Entry 6PSV (electron microscopy, 3.50 A resolution); this record covers chains J and P of the 10 polymer chains in the assembly.

Chain J:
Molecule: DNA-directed RNA polymerase subunit beta'
Organism: Escherichia coli
Notes: EC 2.7.7.6
UniProt: P0A8T7 (RPOC_ECOLI); numbering as in UniProt (aligned over 2-1407)
Chain sequence (1430 residues; each row starts with the number of its first residue):
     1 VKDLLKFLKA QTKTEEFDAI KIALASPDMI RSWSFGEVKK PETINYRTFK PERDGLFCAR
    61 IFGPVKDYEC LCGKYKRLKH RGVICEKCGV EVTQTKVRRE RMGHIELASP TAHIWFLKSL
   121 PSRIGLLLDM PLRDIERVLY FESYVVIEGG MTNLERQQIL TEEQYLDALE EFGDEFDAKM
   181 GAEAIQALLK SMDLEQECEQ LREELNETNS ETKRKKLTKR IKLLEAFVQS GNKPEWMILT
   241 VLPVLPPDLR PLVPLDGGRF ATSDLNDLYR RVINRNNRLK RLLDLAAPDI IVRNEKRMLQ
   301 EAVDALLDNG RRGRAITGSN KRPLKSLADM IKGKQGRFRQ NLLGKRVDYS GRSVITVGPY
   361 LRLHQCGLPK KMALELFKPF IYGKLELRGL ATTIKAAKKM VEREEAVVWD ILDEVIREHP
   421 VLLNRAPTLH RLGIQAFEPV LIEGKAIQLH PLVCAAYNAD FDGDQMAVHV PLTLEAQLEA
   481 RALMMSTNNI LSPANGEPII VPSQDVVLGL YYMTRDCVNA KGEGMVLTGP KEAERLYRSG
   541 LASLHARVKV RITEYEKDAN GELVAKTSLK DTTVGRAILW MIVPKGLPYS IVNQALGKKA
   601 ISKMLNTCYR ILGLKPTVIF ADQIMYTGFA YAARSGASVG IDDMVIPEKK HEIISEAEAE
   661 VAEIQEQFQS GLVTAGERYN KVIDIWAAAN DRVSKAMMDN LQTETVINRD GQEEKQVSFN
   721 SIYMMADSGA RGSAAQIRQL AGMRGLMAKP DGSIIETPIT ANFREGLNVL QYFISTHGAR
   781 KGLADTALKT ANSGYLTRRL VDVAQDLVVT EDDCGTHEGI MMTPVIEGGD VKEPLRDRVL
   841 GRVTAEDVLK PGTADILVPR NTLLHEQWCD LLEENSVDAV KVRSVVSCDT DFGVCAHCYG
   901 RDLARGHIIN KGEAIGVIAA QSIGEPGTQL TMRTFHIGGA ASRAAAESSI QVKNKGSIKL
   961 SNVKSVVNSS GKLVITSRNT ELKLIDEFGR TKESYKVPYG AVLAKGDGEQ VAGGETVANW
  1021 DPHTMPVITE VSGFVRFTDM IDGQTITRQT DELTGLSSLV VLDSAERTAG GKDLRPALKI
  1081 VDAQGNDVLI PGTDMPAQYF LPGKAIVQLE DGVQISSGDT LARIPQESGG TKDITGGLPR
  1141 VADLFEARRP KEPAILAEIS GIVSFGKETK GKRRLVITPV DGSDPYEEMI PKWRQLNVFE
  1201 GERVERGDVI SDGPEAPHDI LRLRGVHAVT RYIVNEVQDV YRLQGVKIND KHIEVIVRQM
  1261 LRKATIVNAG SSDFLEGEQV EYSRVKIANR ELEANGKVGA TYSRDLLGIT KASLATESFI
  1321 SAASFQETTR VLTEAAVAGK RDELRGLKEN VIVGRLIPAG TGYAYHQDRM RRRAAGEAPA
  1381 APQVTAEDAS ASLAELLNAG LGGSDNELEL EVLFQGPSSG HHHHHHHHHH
Not modelled in the structure: 1-15, 938-947, 1127-1131, 1376-1430
Differences from the reference sequence: expression tag (1, 1408-1430)
Ion coordination: Zn2+ site 1: Cys-70, Cys-72, Cys-85, Cys-88; Mg2+: Asp-462, Asp-464; Zn2+ site 2: Cys-814, Cys-888, Cys-895, Cys-898
Ligand contacts: chapso (1N7): Ile-937, Leu-1243, Gln-1244

Chain P:
Molecule: 85-nt DNA strand
Sequence (85 nucleotides; each row starts with the number of its first residue):
     1 GCGTTCTATA TGGACAATTC AAAGGCCGAG GAATATGCCC TTTTAGCCTT CTTTTGTCAA
    61 TGGATTTGTG CAAATAAGCG CCGCC
Not modelled in the structure: 1-10, 24-33, 71-85

How chain J and chain P interact:
Contacting residue pairs - 9 pairs, chain J then chain P:
  Lys-118(J) with DC20(P), salt bridge to the phosphate
  Glu-211(J) with DG13(P), phosphate contact
  Lys-213(J) with DG12(P), salt bridge to the phosphate
  Arg-311(J) with DA21(P), salt bridge to the phosphate
  Ala-791(J) with DA23(P), phosphate contact
  Tyr-795(J) with DA23(P), phosphate contact
  Gln-1326(J) with DA22(P), phosphate contact
  Glu-1327(J) with DA21(P), sugar contact; DA22(P), hydrogen bond to the phosphate
Also at the interface, not in a pair above, chain J (13 interface residues in all): Ser-210, Thr-212, Lys-334, Arg-339, Thr-1329

Summary:
Chain J and chain P form an interface of 13 and 6 residues respectively, with 1 hydrogen bond and 3 salt
bridges. Among the polar pairs are Glu-1327(J)/DA22(P), Lys-118(J)/DC20(P) and Lys-213(J)/DG12(P). Chain J
binds chapso. Cys-70(J), Cys-72(J), Cys-85(J) and Cys-88(J) coordinate Zn2+ site 1.
Chain J is DNA-directed RNA polymerase subunit beta' (Escherichia coli) and chain P is an 85-nt DNA strand;
the structure, Escherichia coli RNA polymerase promoter unwinding intermediate (TpreRPo) with TraR and rpsT P2
promoter, was determined by electron microscopy, deposited together with 6PSQ, 6PSR, 6PSS, 6PST, 6PSU and
6PSW.
